PDB entry 9GUX | electron microscopy, 3.30 A resolution | chains A and U of the 31 polymer chains in the assembly

== Chain A ==
Molecule: 16S ribosomal RNA
Source organism: Escherichia coli K-12
Sequence (1542 nucleotides; each row starts with the number of its first residue):
     1 AAAUUGAAGA GUUUGAUCAU GGCUCAGAUU GAACGCUGGC GGCAGGCCUA ACACAUGCAA
    61 GUCGAACGGU AACAGGAAGA AGCUUGCUUC UUUGCUGACG AGUGGCGGAC GGGUGAGUAA
   121 UGUCUGGGAA ACUGCCUGAU GGAGGGGGAU AACUACUGGA AACGGUAGCU AAUACCGCAU
   181 AACGUCGCAA GACCAAAGAG GGGUACCUUC GGGCCUCUUG CCAUCGGAUG UGCCCAGAUG
   241 GGAUUAGCUA GUAGGUGGGG UAACGGCUCA CCUAGGCGAC GAUCCCUAGC UGGUCUGAGA
   301 GGAUGACCAG CCACACUGGA ACUGAGACAC GGUCCAGACU CCUACGGGAG GCAGCAGUGG
   361 GGAAUAUUGC ACAAUGGGCG CAAGCCUGAU GCAGCCAUGC CGCGUGUAUG AAGAAGGCCU
   421 UCGGGUUGUA AAGUACUUUC AGCGGGGAGG AAGGGAGUAA AGUUAAUACC UUUGCUCAUU
   481 GACGUUACCC GCAGAAGAAG CACCGGCUAA CUCCGUGCCA GCAGCCXCGG UAAUACGGAG
   541 GGUGCAAGCG UUAAUCGGAA UUACUGGGCG UAAAGCGCAC GCAGGCGGUU UGUUAAGUCA
   601 GAUGUGAAAU CCCCGGGCUC AACCUGGGAA CUGCAUCUGA UACUGGCAAG CUUGAGUCUC
   661 GUAGAGGGGG GUAGAAUUCC AGGUGUAGCG GUGAAAUGCG UAGAGAUCUG GAGGAAUACC
   721 GGUGGCGAAG GCGGCCCCCU GGACGAAGAC UGACGCUCAG GUGCGAAAGC GUGGGGAGCA
   781 AACAGGAUUA GAUACCCUGG UAGUCCACGC CGUAAACGAU GUCGACUUGG AGGUUGUGCC
   841 CUUGAGGCGU GGCUUCCGGA GCUAACGCGU UAAGUCGACC GCCUGGGGAG UACGGCCGCA
   901 AGGUUAAAAC UCAAAUGAAU UGACGGGGGC CCGCACAAGC GGUGGAGCAU GUGGUUUAAU
   961 UCGAUGXAAC GCGAAGAACC UUACCUGGUC UUGACAUCCA CGGAAGUUUU CAGAGAUGAG
  1021 AAUGUGCCUU CGGGAACCGU GAGACAGGUG CUGCAUGGCU GUCGUCAGCU CGUGUUGUGA
  1081 AAUGUUGGGU UAAGUCCCGC AACGAGCGCA ACCCUUAUCC UUUGUUGCCA GCGGUCCGGC
  1141 CGGGAACUCA AAGGAGACUG CCAGUGAUAA ACUGGAGGAA GGUGGGGAUG ACGUCAAGUC
  1201 AUCAUGGCCC UUACGACCAG GGCUACACAC GUGCUACAAU GGCGCAUACA AAGAGAAGCG
  1261 ACCUCGCGAG AGCAAGCGGA CCUCAUAAAG UGCGUCGUAG UCCGGAUUGG AGUCUGCAAC
  1321 UCGACUCCAU GAAGUCGGAA UCGCUAGUAA UCGUGGAUCA GAAUGCCACG GUGAAUACGU
  1381 UCCCGGGCCU UGUACACACC GCCCGUCACA CCAUGGGAGU GGGUUGCAAA AGAAGUAGGU
  1441 AGCUUAACCU UCGGGAGGGC GCUUACCACU UUGUGAUUCA UGACUGGGGU GAAGUCGUAA
  1501 CAAGGUAACC GUAGGGGAAC CUGCGGUUGG AUCACCUCCU UA
Not modelled in the structure: 1436-1465
Modified residues: PSU (pseudouridine-5'-monophosphate) at position 516, G7M (N7-methyl-guanosine-5'-monophosphate) at position 527, 2MG (2N-methylguanosine-5'-monophosphate) at position 966, 5MC (5-methylcytidine-5'-monophosphate) at position 967, 2MG (2N-methylguanosine-5'-monophosphate) at position 1207, 2MG (2N-methylguanosine-5'-monophosphate) at position 1516, MA6 (6N-dimethyladenosine-5'-monophoshate) at position 1518, MA6 (6N-dimethyladenosine-5'-monophoshate) at position 1519
Ion coordination: Mg2+ site 1 near G21 (its only coordinating residue here); Mg2+ site 2 near C48 (its only coordinating residue here); Mg2+ site 3 near A53 (its only coordinating residue here); Mg2+ site 4 near A59 (its only coordinating residue here); Mg2+ site 5 near G100 (its only coordinating residue here); Mg2+ site 6 near G104 (its only coordinating residue here); Mg2+ site 7: A109, G331; Mg2+ site 8 near G111 (its only coordinating residue here); Mg2+ site 9: G115, G289; Mg2+ site 10: A116, G117, G289; Mg2+ site 11 near G145 (its only coordinating residue here); Mg2+ site 12 near A171 (its only coordinating residue here); 70 more Mg2+ sites not listed

== Chain U ==
Molecule: 30S ribosomal protein S20
Source organism: Escherichia coli K-12
UniProtKB: P0A7U7 (RS20_ECOLI); residues 1-87 here = UniProt positions 1-87
Amino-acid sequence (87 residues; numbered 1 to 87; the number before each row is that of its first residue):
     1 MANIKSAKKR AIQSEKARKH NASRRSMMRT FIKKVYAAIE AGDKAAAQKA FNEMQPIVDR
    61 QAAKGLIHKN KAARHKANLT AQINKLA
Not modelled in the structure: 1

== How chain A and chain U interact ==
Contacting residue pairs (65; chain A residue first):
  A60(A) / Ile-4(U)  sugar contact
  G61(A) / Ile-4(U)  phosphate contact
  G61(A) / Ser-6(U)  base contact
  U103(A) / Lys-9(U)  salt bridge to the phosphate
  G104(A) / Lys-9(U)  hydrogen bond to the base
  G104(A) / Gln-13(U)  phosphate contact
  G104(A) / Lys-16(U)  salt bridge to the phosphate
  G105(A) / Gln-13(U)  phosphate contact
  C106(A) / Arg-10(U)  base contact
  G107(A) / Ser-6(U)  base contact
  G107(A) / Arg-10(U)  hydrogen bond to the base
  G108(A) / Ala-7(U)  base contact
  G108(A) / Arg-10(U)  hydrogen bond to the base
  C132(A) / His-68(U)  phosphate contact
  C132(A) / Asn-70(U)  hydrogen bond to the phosphate
  U133(A) / His-68(U)  salt bridge to the phosphate
  C175(A) / His-20(U)  phosphate contact
  C176(A) / His-20(U)  salt bridge to the phosphate
  C176(A) / Arg-24(U)  hydrogen bond to the phosphate
  G177(A) / Arg-24(U)  salt bridge to the phosphate
  G177(A) / Arg-60(U)  salt bridge to the phosphate
  C178(A) / Arg-60(U)  salt bridge to the phosphate
  U185(A) / Ala-73(U)  sugar contact
  U185(A) / Lys-76(U)  hydrogen bond to the base
  C186(A) / Ala-73(U)  sugar contact
  C186(A) / Lys-76(U)  sugar contact
  C186(A) / Ala-77(U)  phosphate contact
  C186(A) / Thr-80(U)  hydrogen bond to the sugar
  G187(A) / Ala-77(U)  phosphate contact
  G187(A) / Thr-80(U)  sugar contact
  A192(A) / Gln-55(U)  hydrogen bond to the sugar
  C193(A) / Gln-55(U)  sugar contact
  C193(A) / Pro-56(U)  phosphate contact
  C193(A) / Asp-59(U)  sugar contact
  C194(A) / Pro-56(U)  sugar contact
  C194(A) / Asp-59(U)  hydrogen bond to the sugar
  C194(A) / Arg-60(U)  phosphate contact
  C194(A) / Ala-63(U)  sugar contact
  A195(A) / Arg-60(U)  salt bridge to the phosphate
  A195(A) / Lys-64(U)  phosphate contact
  A196(A) / Lys-64(U)  salt bridge to the phosphate
  U224(A) / Lys-69(U)  phosphate contact
  G258(A) / Gln-82(U)  phosphate contact
  G259(A) / Tyr-36(U)  hydrogen bond to the phosphate
  G259(A) / Asn-78(U)  hydrogen bond to the phosphate
  G260(A) / His-75(U)  phosphate contact
  U261(A) / Lys-71(U)  salt bridge to the phosphate
  U261(A) / Arg-74(U)  salt bridge to the phosphate
  A262(A) / His-68(U)  sugar contact
  A262(A) / Asn-70(U)  hydrogen bond to the sugar
  A263(A) / Asn-70(U)  phosphate contact
  A263(A) / Arg-74(U)  salt bridge to the phosphate
  C322(A) / Ser-14(U)  base contact
  C322(A) / Arg-18(U)  sugar contact
  U323(A) / Ser-14(U)  hydrogen bond to the sugar
  U323(A) / Ala-17(U)  sugar contact
  U323(A) / Asn-21(U)  hydrogen bond to the phosphate
  U323(A) / Arg-25(U)  salt bridge to the phosphate
  G331(A) / Asn-3(U)  sugar contact
  G332(A) / Ala-2(U)  phosphate contact
  G332(A) / Asn-3(U)  hydrogen bond to the phosphate
  G332(A) / Ile-4(U)  hydrogen bond to the phosphate
  G332(A) / Ala-7(U)  phosphate contact
  U333(A) / Ala-2(U)  hydrogen bond to the phosphate
  G351(A) / Asn-3(U)  phosphate contact
Other interface residues (no listed pair), chain A (40 interface residues in all): A131, G184, A223, G324, G350
Other interface residues (no listed pair), chain U (37 interface residues in all): Ala-11, Gln-61

== Overview ==
Chain A and chain U form an interface of 40 and 37 residues respectively, with 17 hydrogen bonds and 13 salt
bridges. Polar contacts include G104(A)/Lys-9(U), G107(A)/Arg-10(U) and G108(A)/Arg-10(U). A109(A) and G331(A)
form the Mg2+ site 7.
Here chain A is 16S ribosomal RNA and chain U is 30S ribosomal protein S20, both from Escherichia coli K-12.
Entry 9GUX (30S-TEC (TEC in expressome position) Inactive state 1) was determined by electron microscopy (same
publication as 9GUP, 9GUQ, 9GUR, 9GUS, 9GUT, 9GUU, 9GUV and 9GUW).
